PDB entry 1KJ2 | X-ray diffraction, 2.71 A resolution | chains H and P of the 5 polymer chains in the assembly

# Chain H
Name: Allogeneic H-2Kb MHC Class I Molecule
Source organism: Mus musculus
Notes: fragment: Extracellular domains (alpha1, alpha2, alpha3)
Amino-acid sequence (277 residues; row label = number of the first residue in the row):
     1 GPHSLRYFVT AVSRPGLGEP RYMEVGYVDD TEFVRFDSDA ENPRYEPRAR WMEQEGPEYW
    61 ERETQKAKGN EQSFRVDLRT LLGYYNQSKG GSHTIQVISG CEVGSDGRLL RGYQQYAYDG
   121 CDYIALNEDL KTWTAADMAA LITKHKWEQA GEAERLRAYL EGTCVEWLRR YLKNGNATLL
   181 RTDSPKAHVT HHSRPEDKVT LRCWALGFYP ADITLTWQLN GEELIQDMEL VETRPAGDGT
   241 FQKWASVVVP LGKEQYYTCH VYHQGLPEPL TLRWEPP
Unresolved in the structure: 277
Disulfides: Cys101-Cys164, Cys203-Cys259

# Chain P
Name: Naturally processed octapeptide PKB1
UniProt: O08582 (GTB1_MOUSE); residues 1-8 here correspond to UniProt positions 161-168 (UniProt number = residue number + 160)
Amino-acid sequence (8 residues; row label = number of the first residue in the row):
     1 KVITFIDL

# Interface between chain H and chain P
Residue-residue contacts (46):
  Leu5(H) with Lys1(P)
  Tyr7(H) with Lys1(P), hydrogen bond (side chain-backbone); Val2(P), hydrogen bond (side chain-backbone)
  Val9(H) with Phe5(P), hydrophobic
  Glu24(H) with Val2(P)
  Tyr45(H) with Val2(P)
  Glu63(H) with Lys1(P), salt bridge
  Lys66(H) with Val2(P), hydrogen bond (side chain-backbone); Thr4(P)
  Asn70(H) with Val2(P); Ile3(P), hydrogen bond (side chain-backbone); Thr4(P); Phe5(P), hydrogen bond (side chain-backbone)
  Ser73(H) with Phe5(P), hydrogen bond (side chain-backbone); Ile6(P), hydrogen bond (side chain-backbone); Asp7(P), hydrogen bond
  Phe74(H) with Phe5(P), hydrophobic
  Val76(H) with Asp7(P)
  Asp77(H) with Ile6(P); Asp7(P); Leu8(P), hydrogen bond (side chain-backbone)
  Thr80(H) with Leu8(P)
  Leu81(H) with Leu8(P), hydrophobic
  Tyr84(H) with Leu8(P), hydrogen bond (side chain-backbone)
  Val97(H) with Phe5(P), hydrophobic
  Ser99(H) with Ile3(P); Phe5(P)
  Gln114(H) with Phe5(P)
  Tyr116(H) with Phe5(P); Leu8(P), hydrophobic
  Thr143(H) with Leu8(P), hydrogen bond (side chain-backbone)
  Lys146(H) with Leu8(P), hydrogen bond (side chain-backbone)
  Trp147(H) with Ile6(P); Asp7(P), hydrogen bond (side chain-backbone); Leu8(P), hydrophobic
  Glu152(H) with Ile6(P)
  Arg155(H) with Ile3(P); Thr4(P), hydrogen bond (side chain-backbone); Ile6(P)
  Leu156(H) with Ile3(P), hydrophobic
  Tyr159(H) with Lys1(P), hydrogen bond (side chain-backbone); Val2(P); Ile3(P), hydrophobic
  Thr163(H) with Lys1(P)
  Trp167(H) with Lys1(P)
  Tyr171(H) with Lys1(P), hydrogen bond (side chain-backbone)
Interface residues without a listed pair, chain H (31 interface residues in all): Tyr59, Tyr123

# Overview
31 residues of chain H face 8 of chain P across their interface; the contacts include 16 hydrogen bonds and 1
salt bridge. Polar contacts include Glu63(H)-Lys1(P), Tyr7(H)-Lys1(P) and Tyr7(H)-Val2(P).
Here chain H is Allogeneic H-2Kb MHC Class I Molecule (Mus musculus) and chain P is Naturally processed
octapeptide PKB1. Entry 1KJ2 (Murine Alloreactive ScFv TCR-Peptide-MHC Class I Molecule Complex) was
determined by X-ray diffraction, deposited together with 1KJ3.
